7MUY - chains LD and Ld of the 205 polymer chains in the assembly; structure by electron microscopy, 4.60 A resolution (low resolution: residue-level contacts below are approximate; hydrogen-bond / salt-bridge calls are withheld).

# Chain LD (and Ld)
Name: DotD
Organism: Legionella pneumophila
Notes: chain Ld of this document is another copy of the same molecule, construct and numbering; everything in this record applies to it too
UniProtKB: O52183 (O52183_LEGPN); residues 1-163 here = UniProt positions 1-163
Sequence (163 residues; numbered 1 to 163; the number before each row is that of its first residue):
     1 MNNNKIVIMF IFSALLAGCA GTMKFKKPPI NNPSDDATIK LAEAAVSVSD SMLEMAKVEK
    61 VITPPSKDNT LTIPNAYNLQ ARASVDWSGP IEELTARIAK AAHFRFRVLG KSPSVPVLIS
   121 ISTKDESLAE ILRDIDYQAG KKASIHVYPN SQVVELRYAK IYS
Disordered / not traced: 1-22, 163 (chain Ld: 1-23, 161-163)
What the authors report for this chain:
  - post-translational modification sites: C19 (citing earlier work)

# Chain LD / chain Ld interface
Contacting residue pairs (59):
  N31(LD) with S34(Ld); D35(Ld); D36(Ld)
  N32(LD) with S34(Ld); D35(Ld)
  S34(LD) with D35(Ld); D36(Ld)
  T38(LD) with L41(Ld)
  I39(LD) with A37(Ld)
  L41(LD) with L41(Ld)
  A42(LD) with L41(Ld)
  A45(LD) with L41(Ld)
  V46(LD) with K40(Ld)
  S49(LD) with S47(Ld)
  M52(LD) with V48(Ld); S51(Ld); M52(Ld); M55(Ld)
  K60(LD) with E54(Ld)
  T63(LD) with V58(Ld)
  K67(LD) with I62(Ld); T63(Ld); P64(Ld)
  D68(LD) with I62(Ld)
  N69(LD) with I62(Ld)
  L71(LD) with P65(Ld)
  T72(LD) with T63(Ld); P65(Ld)
  R105(LD) with E130(Ld)
  R107(LD) with E130(Ld); R133(Ld)
  V108(LD) with D134(Ld)
  L109(LD) with R133(Ld); D134(Ld); Y137(Ld)
  G110(LD) with D134(Ld); Y137(Ld); Q138(Ld)
  K111(LD) with S120(Ld); I121(Ld); Q138(Ld)
  D134(LD) with L53(Ld)
  D136(LD) with K60(Ld)
  Y137(LD) with A56(Ld); K57(Ld)
  G140(LD) with K60(Ld)
  A143(LD) with K60(Ld)
  S144(LD) with K60(Ld)
  H146(LD) with T63(Ld)
  Y148(LD) with R133(Ld)
  E155(LD) with R133(Ld)
  R157(LD) with R133(Ld); Y137(Ld)
  Y158(LD) with Y137(Ld)
  K160(LD) with Y137(Ld); Q138(Ld); A139(Ld); G140(Ld); K142(Ld)
Other interface residues (no listed pair), chain LD (41 interface residues in all): P33, M55, A56, E59, K141
Other interface residues (no listed pair), chain Ld (38 interface residues in all): A44, E59, T70, I73, I119, E126, K141

# In short
The interface between chain LD and chain Ld involves 41 residues on one side and 38 on the other. The paper
reports a modification site at C19(LD).
Both chains are DotD (Legionella pneumophila). Entry 7MUY (Reconstruction of the Legionella pneumophila
Dot/Icm T4SS 3DVA Map 5) was determined by electron microscopy (same publication as 7MUC, 7MUD, 7MUE, 7MUQ,
7MUS, 7MUV and 7MUW).
